PDB entry 3LQU | X-ray diffraction, 2.52 A resolution | chains A and B

Chain A (and B):
Name: 3,4-dihydroxy-2-butanone 4-phosphate synthase
Source organism: Salmonella typhimurium
Notes: EC 4.1.99.12; chain B of this document is another copy of the same molecule, construct and numbering; everything in this record applies to it too
Reference sequence: P66032 (RIBB_SALTY); numbering as in UniProt (aligned over 1-217)
Chain sequence (217 residues; row label = number of the first residue in the row):
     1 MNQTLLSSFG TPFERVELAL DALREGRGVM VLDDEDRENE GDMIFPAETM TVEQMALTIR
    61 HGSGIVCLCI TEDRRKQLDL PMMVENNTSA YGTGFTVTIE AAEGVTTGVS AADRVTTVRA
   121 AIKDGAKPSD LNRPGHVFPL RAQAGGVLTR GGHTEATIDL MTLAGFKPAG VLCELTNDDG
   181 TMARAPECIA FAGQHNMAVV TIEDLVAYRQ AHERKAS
Not modelled in the structure: 1-7, 213-217 (chain B: 1-10, 34-37, 213-217)
Small-molecule neighbours: 5-O-phosphono-D-xylulose (5SP): Arg37, Glu38, Glu40, Asp42, Ile65, Cys67, Tyr91, Thr93, Phe95, Leu140, Arg150, Gly152, His153, Thr154, Glu155, Leu172, Glu174
Curated features (UniProtKB/Swiss-Prot):
  - binding site (D-ribulose 5-phosphate): Arg37, Glu38, Asp42, Arg150 to Thr154, Glu174
  - binding site (Mg(2+)): Glu38, His153
  - site (Essential for catalytic activity): His136, Glu174

Chain A / chain B interface:
Residue-residue contacts (73; chain A residue first):
  Glu38(A) - Thr107(B)
  Glu40(A) - Thr107(B)  hydrogen bond
  Glu40(A) - Val109(B)
  Ala56(A) - Asp178(B)
  Ala56(A) - Asp179(B)
  Ala56(A) - Gly180(B)
  Ile59(A) - Ser63(B)
  Arg60(A) - Arg60(B)
  Arg60(A) - Asp178(B)  salt bridge
  Ser63(A) - Ile59(B)
  Ser63(A) - Gly64(B)
  Ser63(A) - Val109(B)
  Ser63(A) - Arg114(B)  hydrogen bond (backbone-side chain)
  Gly64(A) - Ser63(B)
  Gly64(A) - Gly64(B)
  Gly64(A) - Ile65(B)
  Ile65(A) - Gly64(B)
  Ile65(A) - Val109(B)  hydrophobic
  Ile65(A) - Arg114(B)
  Ile65(A) - His136(B)
  Ile65(A) - Phe138(B)  hydrophobic
  Met83(A) - Met83(B)  hydrophobic
  Met83(A) - Val97(B)  hydrophobic
  Met83(A) - Thr98(B)
  Val84(A) - Val97(B)  hydrophobic
  Val84(A) - Arg133(B)
  Val84(A) - Pro134(B)
  Asn87(A) - Arg133(B)
  Asn87(A) - Pro134(B)
  Thr88(A) - Asn132(B)
  Thr88(A) - Arg133(B)  hydrogen bond (side chain-backbone)
  Ser89(A) - Arg133(B)  hydrogen bond (backbone-backbone)
  Ser89(A) - Pro134(B)
  Tyr91(A) - Thr106(B)
  Phe95(A) - Pro134(B)  hydrophobic
  Val97(A) - Val84(B)  hydrophobic
  Thr98(A) - Met83(B)
  Thr106(A) - Tyr91(B)
  Thr107(A) - Glu38(B)
  Thr107(A) - Glu40(B)  hydrogen bond
  Thr107(A) - Tyr91(B)
  Val109(A) - Glu40(B)
  Val109(A) - Ser63(B)
  Val109(A) - Glu174(B)
  Val109(A) - Met182(B)  hydrophobic
  Ser110(A) - Gly180(B)
  Ser110(A) - Met182(B)
  Ala111(A) - Gly180(B)  hydrogen bond (backbone-backbone)
  Arg114(A) - Ser63(B)  hydrogen bond (side chain-backbone)
  Asn132(A) - Thr88(B)
  Asn132(A) - Ser89(B)
  Arg133(A) - Val84(B)
  Arg133(A) - Asn86(B)
  Arg133(A) - Asn87(B)
  Arg133(A) - Thr88(B)  hydrogen bond (backbone-backbone)
  Arg133(A) - Ser89(B)  hydrogen bond (backbone-backbone)
  Pro134(A) - Val84(B)
  Pro134(A) - Asn87(B)
  Pro134(A) - Ser89(B)
  Pro134(A) - Thr93(B)
  Pro134(A) - Phe95(B)  hydrophobic
  His136(A) - Ile65(B)
  His136(A) - Glu174(B)  salt bridge
  Phe138(A) - Ile65(B)  hydrophobic
  Phe138(A) - Phe138(B)  hydrophobic
  Glu174(A) - Val109(B)
  Glu174(A) - His136(B)  salt bridge
  Asp178(A) - Arg60(B)  salt bridge
  Asp179(A) - Ala56(B)
  Gly180(A) - Ala56(B)
  Gly180(A) - Ser110(B)
  Gly180(A) - Ala111(B)  hydrogen bond (backbone-backbone)
  Met182(A) - Val109(B)  hydrophobic
Also at the interface, not in a pair above, chain A (39 interface residues in all): Gly62, Asn86, Thr93, Leu131, Gly135, Thr181
Also at the interface, not in a pair above, chain B (38 interface residues in all): Gly62, Ala90, Gly135

In short:
Chain A and chain B form an interface of 39 and 38 residues respectively, with 10 hydrogen bonds and 4 salt
bridges. Polar contacts include Arg60(A)-Asp178(B), His136(A)-Glu174(B) and Glu40(A)-Thr107(B). Ligands of
chain A: 5-O-phosphono-D-xylulose.
Both chains are 3,4-dihydroxy-2-butanone 4-phosphate synthase (Salmonella typhimurium). Entry 3LQU (Crystal
structure of 3,4-Dihydroxy-2-butanone 4-phosphate synthase complexed with Ribulose-5 phosphate) was determined
by X-ray diffraction together with 3LRJ and 3LS6 from the same study.
